Entry 6WDN (electron microscopy, 3.20 A resolution); this record covers chains A and B of the 10 polymer chains in the assembly.

Chain A:
Name: Calcium uptake protein 2, mitochondrial
Organism: Homo sapiens
Reference sequence: Q8IYU8 (MICU2_HUMAN); numbering as in UniProt (aligned over 84-418)
Chain sequence (335 residues; numbered 84 to 418; the number before each row is that of its first residue):
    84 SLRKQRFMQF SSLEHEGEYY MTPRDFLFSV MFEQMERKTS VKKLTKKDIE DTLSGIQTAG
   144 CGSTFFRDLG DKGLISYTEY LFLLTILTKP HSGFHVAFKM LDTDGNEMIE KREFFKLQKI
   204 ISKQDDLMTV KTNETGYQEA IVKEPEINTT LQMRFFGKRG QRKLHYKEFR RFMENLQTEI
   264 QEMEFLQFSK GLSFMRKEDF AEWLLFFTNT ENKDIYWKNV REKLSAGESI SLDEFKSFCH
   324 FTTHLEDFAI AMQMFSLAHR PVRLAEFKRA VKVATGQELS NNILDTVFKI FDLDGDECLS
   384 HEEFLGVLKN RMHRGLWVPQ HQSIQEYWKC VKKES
Not modelled in the structure: 208-229
Curated features (UniProtKB/Swiss-Prot):
  - binding site (Ca(2+)): Asp185, Asp187, Asn189, Met191, Glu193, Glu196, Asp375, Asp377, Asp379, Cys381, Glu386
  - modified residue: Ser205 (Phosphoserine)

Chain B:
Name: Calcium uptake protein 1, mitochondrial
Organism: Homo sapiens
Reference sequence: Q9BPX6 (MICU1_HUMAN); residues 104-466 here = UniProt positions 104-466
Chain sequence (363 residues; row label = number of the first residue in the row):
   104 SGFRDRKVME YENRIRAYST PDKIFRYFAT LKVISEPGEA EVFMTPEDFV RSITPNEKQP
   164 EHLGLDQYII KRFDGKKISQ EREKFADEGS IFYTLGECGL ISFSDYIFLT TVLSTPQRNF
   224 EIAFKMFDLN GDGEVDMEEF EQVQSIIRSQ TSMGMRHRDR PTTGNTLKSG LCSALTTYFF
   284 GADLKGKLTI KNFLEFQRKL QHDVLKLEFE RHDPVDGRIT ERQFGGMLLA YSGVQSKKLT
   344 AMQRQLKKHF KEGKGLTFQE VENFFTFLKN INDVDTALSF YHMAGASLDK VTMQQVARTV
   404 AKVELSDHVC DVVFALFDCD GNGELSNKEF VSIMKQRLMR GLEKPKDMGF TRLMQAMWKC
   464 AQE
Not modelled in the structure: 176-186
Curated features (UniProtKB/Swiss-Prot):
  - region: Lys126 to Arg129 (K/R-ring), Arg259 to Arg263 (K/R-ring), Arg455 to Gln465 (C-helix region)
  - binding site (Ca(2+)): Asp231, Asn233, Asp235, Glu237, Glu242, Asp421, Asp423, Asn425, Glu427, Glu432
  - modified residue: Ser122 (Phosphoserine), Arg455 (Asymmetric dimethylarginine)
From the paper describing this entry:
  - mutagenesis - K126A/R129A, K126E, R129E: unchanged binding to Calcium uniporter protein, mitochondrial

Interface between chain A and chain B:
Pairs across the interface (45; chain A residue first):
  Val179(A) - Thr379(B)
  Val179(A) - Phe383(B)  hydrophobic
  Ala180(A) - Phe383(B)  hydrophobic
  Lys182(A) - Thr402(B)  hydrogen bond (backbone-side chain)
  Met183(A) - Ala380(B)
  Met183(A) - Phe383(B)  hydrophobic
  Met183(A) - Tyr384(B)  hydrogen bond (backbone-side chain)
  Lys199(A) - Met386(B)  hydrogen bond (side chain-backbone)
  Lys199(A) - Ala387(B)
  Ile203(A) - Phe383(B)  hydrophobic
  Ile203(A) - Met386(B)
  Ile203(A) - Ala387(B)  hydrophobic
  Lys206(A) - Met386(B)
  Gln207(A) - Phe383(B)
  Asp330(A) - Arg221(B)  salt bridge
  Ala334(A) - Met229(B)  hydrophobic
  Gln336(A) - Gln253(B)
  Met337(A) - Ala226(B)  hydrophobic
  Met337(A) - Ile249(B)  hydrophobic
  Met337(A) - Ile250(B)  hydrophobic
  Met337(A) - Gln253(B)
  Phe338(A) - Met229(B)  hydrophobic
  Leu340(A) - Ile249(B)  hydrophobic
  Leu340(A) - Gln253(B)
  Ala341(A) - Ile249(B)
  Arg343(A) - Phe230(B)
  Arg352(A) - Met229(B)
  Arg352(A) - Asp231(B)  salt bridge
  Arg352(A) - Leu232(B)  hydrogen bond (side chain-backbone)
  Arg352(A) - Asn233(B)  hydrogen bond (side chain-backbone)
  Arg352(A) - Gly234(B)  hydrogen bond (side chain-backbone)
  Arg352(A) - Asp235(B)  salt bridge
  Ala353(A) - Met229(B)  hydrophobic
  Lys355(A) - Asp235(B)  salt bridge
  Val356(A) - Lys228(B)
  Val356(A) - Met229(B)  hydrophobic
  Ser406(A) - Glu466(B)
  Tyr410(A) - Ala464(B)  hydrophobic
  Cys413(A) - Cys463(B)  disulfide
  Val414(A) - Ala459(B)
  Val414(A) - Met460(B)  hydrophobic
  Glu417(A) - Ala459(B)
  Glu417(A) - Lys462(B)
  Glu417(A) - Cys463(B)
  Ser418(A) - Arg455(B)
Interface residues without a listed pair, chain A (30 interface residues in all): Gly176, Ile333, Glu349, Glu409
Interface residues without a listed pair, chain B (34 interface residues in all): Asn222, Ile225, Gln245, Ser252, Val403, Lys405, Leu456
Cross-chain cystine bridges: Cys413(A)-Cys463(B)
Interface features reported in the paper:
  - residue pairs: Asp330(A)-Arg221(B) (salt bridge), Arg352(A)-Asp231(B) (salt bridge), Arg352(A)-Asp235(B) (salt bridge), Cys413(A)-Cys463(B) (covalent link)
  - hot spots on chain A (mutagenesis) - R352E: abolished binding to Calcium uptake protein 1, mitochondrial (chain B)

In short:
30 residues of chain A and 34 residues of chain B are in contact; the contacts include 1 disulfide bond, 6
hydrogen bonds and 4 salt bridges. Polar pairs include Asp330(A)-Arg221(B), Arg352(A)-Asp231(B) and
Arg352(A)-Asp235(B). The authors report salt bridges between Asp330(A) and Arg221(B), Arg352(A) and Asp231(B)
and Arg352(A) and Asp235(B); a contact between Cys413(A) and Cys463(B). The paper reports that R352E of chain
A abolishes binding to Calcium uptake protein 1, mitochondrial (chain B); K126A/R129A, K126E and R129E of
chain B leave binding to Calcium uniporter protein, mitochondrial unchanged.
Here chain A is Calcium uptake protein 2, mitochondrial and chain B is Calcium uptake protein 1,
mitochondrial, both from Homo sapiens. Entry 6WDN (Cryo-EM structure of mitochondrial calcium uniporter
holocomplex in low Ca2+) was determined by electron microscopy, deposited together with 6WDO.
